Entry 8WDT (X-ray diffraction, 3.34 A resolution); this record covers chains B and C of the 3 polymer chains in the assembly.

== Chain B ==
Name: Antibody Fab fragment light chain
From: Mus musculus
Notes: antibody fragment or engineered binder
Chain sequence (213 residues; each row starts with the number of its first residue):
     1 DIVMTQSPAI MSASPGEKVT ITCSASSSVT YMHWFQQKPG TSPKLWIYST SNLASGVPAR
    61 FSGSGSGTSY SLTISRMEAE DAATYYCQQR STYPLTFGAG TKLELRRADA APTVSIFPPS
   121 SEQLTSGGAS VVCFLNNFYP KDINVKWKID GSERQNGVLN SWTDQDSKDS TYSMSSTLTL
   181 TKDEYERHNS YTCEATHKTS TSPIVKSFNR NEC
Cystine bridges: C23-C87, C133-C193

== Chain C ==
Name: Antibody Fab fragment heavy chain
From: Mus musculus
Notes: antibody fragment or engineered binder
Chain sequence (224 residues; row label = number of the first residue in the row):
     1 EVQLQQSGPE LVKPGASVKI SCKTSGYTFT EFTMHWVKQS HGKSLEWIGG IDPHNGDTSY
    61 NQKFKGKATL TVDKSSSTAY MDLRSLTSED SAVYYCTRDY YDYHYWYFDV WGAGTTVTVS
   121 SAKTTAPSVY PLAPVCGDTT GSSVTLGCLV KGYFPEPVTL TWNSGSLSSG VHTFPAVLQS
   181 DLYTLSSSVT VTSSTWPSQS ITCNVAHPAS STKVDKKIEP RGPT
Cystine bridges: C22-C96, C148-C203

== Interface between chain B and chain C ==
Pairs across the interface (85):
  A9(B) - K43(C)  hydrogen bond (backbone-side chain)
  T30(B) - Y105(C)
  Y31(B) - Y105(C)  hydrophobic
  H33(B) - Y105(C)
  H33(B) - W106(C)  hydrogen bond (side chain-backbone)
  H33(B) - Y107(C)
  F35(B) - F108(C)
  F35(B) - W111(C)
  Q37(B) - Q39(C)  hydrogen bond
  Q37(B) - Y95(C)  hydrogen bond
  S42(B) - Y95(C)
  S42(B) - G112(C)  hydrogen bond (side chain-backbone)
  S42(B) - A113(C)
  P43(B) - Y95(C)
  P43(B) - W111(C)
  L45(B) - Y107(C)  hydrophobic
  L45(B) - F108(C)
  Y48(B) - D102(C)
  Y48(B) - Y107(C)  hydrophobic
  T84(B) - K43(C)
  Y86(B) - Q39(C)
  Y86(B) - K43(C)
  Y86(B) - L45(C)
  Q88(B) - F108(C)
  R90(B) - D99(C)  salt bridge
  R90(B) - Y105(C)  hydrogen bond (backbone-side chain)
  R90(B) - W106(C)  hydrogen bond (side chain-backbone)
  R90(B) - F108(C)
  S91(B) - Y105(C)
  Y93(B) - W47(C)  hydrophobic
  P94(B) - W47(C)  hydrophobic
  P94(B) - N61(C)
  L95(B) - W47(C)
  L95(B) - F108(C)  hydrophobic
  F97(B) - L45(C)
  A99(B) - K43(C)
  G100(B) - K43(C)  hydrogen bond (backbone-side chain)
  T101(B) - K43(C)
  K102(B) - K43(C)
  S115(B) - T145(C)
  I116(B) - V135(C)
  F117(B) - L132(C)
  F117(B) - A133(C)
  F117(B) - P134(C)  hydrophobic
  F117(B) - T145(C)
  F117(B) - L146(C)
  F117(B) - G147(C)
  P118(B) - V135(C)
  P118(B) - R221(C)  hydrogen bond (backbone-side chain)
  P119(B) - R221(C)
  S120(B) - Y130(C)
  S120(B) - P131(C)
  E122(B) - V129(C)
  E122(B) - Y130(C)
  E122(B) - P131(C)
  E122(B) - K216(C)  salt bridge
  Q123(B) - Y130(C)
  S130(B) - L149(C)
  S130(B) - K151(C)
  V132(B) - L132(C)  hydrophobic
  F134(B) - G147(C)
  F134(B) - F174(C)  hydrophobic
  F134(B) - S186(C)
  F134(B) - S187(C)
  F134(B) - S188(C)
  N136(B) - H172(C)
  N136(B) - F174(C)
  N136(B) - S188(C)  hydrogen bond
  N137(B) - H172(C)  hydrogen bond
  L159(B) - Q179(C)
  L159(B) - T184(C)
  S161(B) - F174(C)
  S161(B) - P175(C)  hydrogen bond (side chain-backbone)
  W162(B) - P175(C)
  T163(B) - T173(C)
  T163(B) - F174(C)
  D166(B) - H172(C)
  S173(B) - H172(C)  hydrogen bond
  S173(B) - F174(C)
  M174(B) - F174(C)
  S175(B) - F174(C)
  S175(B) - S186(C)  hydrogen bond
  F208(B) - V135(C)  hydrophobic
  R210(B) - T224(C)
  C213(B) - C136(C)  disulfide
Other interface residues (no listed pair), chain B (56 interface residues in all): T41, S49, L124, S126, N160, T177, T179, K206, E212
Other interface residues (no listed pair), chain C (46 interface residues in all): V37, E46, Q62, D109, T140, V177
Cross-chain cystine bridges: C213(B)-C136(C)

== Summary ==
Chain B and chain C form an interface of 56 and 46 residues respectively; the contacts include 1 disulfide
bond, 14 hydrogen bonds and 2 salt bridges. Polar pairs include R90(B)-D99(C), E122(B)-K216(C) and
A9(B)-K43(C).
Chain B is Antibody Fab fragment light chain and chain C is Antibody Fab fragment heavy chain, both from Mus
musculus; the structure, Crystal structure of the human adenosine A2A receptor in complex with photoresponsive
ligand photoNECA(blue), was determined by X-ray diffraction.
